Entry 3D6B (X-ray diffraction, 2.21 A resolution); this record covers chains C and D of the 4 polymer chains in the assembly.

[Chain C (and D)]
Protein: Glutaryl-CoA dehydrogenase
Source organism: Burkholderia pseudomallei
Notes: EC 1.3.99.7; chain D of this document is another copy of the same molecule, construct and numbering; everything in this record applies to it too
UniProtKB: Q3JP94 (Q3JP94_BURP1); residues 1-395 here = UniProt positions 1-395
Sequence (395 residues; each row starts with the number of its first residue):
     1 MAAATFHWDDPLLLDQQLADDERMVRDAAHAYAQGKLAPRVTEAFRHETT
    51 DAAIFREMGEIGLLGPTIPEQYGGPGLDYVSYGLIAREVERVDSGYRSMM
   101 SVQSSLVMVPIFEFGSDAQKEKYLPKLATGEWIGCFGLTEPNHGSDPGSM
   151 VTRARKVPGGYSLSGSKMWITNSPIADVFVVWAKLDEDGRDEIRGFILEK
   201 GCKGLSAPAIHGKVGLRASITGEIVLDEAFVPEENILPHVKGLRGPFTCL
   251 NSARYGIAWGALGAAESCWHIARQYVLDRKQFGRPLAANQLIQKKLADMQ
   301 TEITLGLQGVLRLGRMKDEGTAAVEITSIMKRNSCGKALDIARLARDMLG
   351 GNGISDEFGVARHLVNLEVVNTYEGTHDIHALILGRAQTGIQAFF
Disordered / not traced: 1-3, 145-147, 282-284, 351-357, 394-395 (chain D: 1-2, 142-148, 187-190, 353-358, 375-376, 394-395)
Residues lining bound ligands: methyl thiophene-2-carboxylate (54D): Arg97, Ser98, Val102, Leu106, Thr171, Ile257, Lys331, Tyr373, Glu374
From the paper describing this entry:
  - binding site for methyl thiophene-2-carboxylate: Tyr373
  - catalytic residues: Glu374 (by similarity / conservation)

[How chain C and chain D interact]
Contacting residue pairs (100):
  Ala4(C) with Gly320(D); Thr321(D); Ala322(D)
  Thr5(C) with Ala323(D)
  Phe6(C) with Ala323(D); Glu325(D); Ile326(D), hydrophobic; Ala387(D), hydrophobic
  Trp8(C) with Ala387(D)
  Pro11(C) with Met316(D); Ile326(D); Ile329(D), hydrophobic
  Leu12(C) with Arg312(D), hydrogen bond (backbone-side chain); Met316(D); Ile326(D), hydrophobic; Met330(D), hydrophobic
  Leu13(C) with Arg312(D); Met316(D), hydrophobic
  Gln17(C) with Arg312(D)
  Trp269(C) with Gln388(D)
  Arg273(C) with Gln388(D), hydrogen bond (side chain-backbone)
  Leu277(C) with Thr389(D)
  Ala287(C) with Thr389(D); Ile391(D), hydrophobic
  Ala288(C) with Ile391(D), hydrophobic; Ala393(D)
  Gln290(C) with Leu382(D); Ala393(D)
  Gln293(C) with Ala381(D); Leu382(D), hydrogen bond (side chain-backbone); Gly385(D); Arg386(D); Ile391(D); Ala393(D)
  Lys294(C) with Asp378(D)
  Leu296(C) with Gln388(D)
  Ala297(C) with Ala381(D), hydrophobic; Gln388(D)
  Asp298(C) with Arg332(D), salt bridge
  Gln300(C) with Leu384(D); Gln388(D)
  Thr301(C) with Ile329(D); Asn333(D)
  Glu302(C) with Lys337(D), salt bridge
  Leu305(C) with Leu305(D); Gly309(D); Asn333(D)
  Gln308(C) with Arg312(D)
  Gly309(C) with Leu305(D)
  Arg312(C) with Leu12(D), hydrogen bond (side chain-backbone); Leu13(D), hydrogen bond (side chain-backbone); Gln17(D), hydrogen bond; Gln308(D)
  Met316(C) with Pro11(D); Leu12(D), hydrophobic; Leu13(D), hydrophobic
  Gly320(C) with Ala4(D)
  Thr321(C) with Ala4(D)
  Ala322(C) with Ala4(D)
  Ala323(C) with Ala4(D); Thr5(D); Phe6(D)
  Glu325(C) with Phe6(D)
  Ile326(C) with Phe6(D), hydrophobic; Pro11(D); Leu12(D), hydrophobic
  Ile329(C) with Pro11(D), hydrophobic; Thr301(D)
  Met330(C) with Leu12(D), hydrophobic; Leu305(D), hydrophobic
  Arg332(C) with Asp298(D), salt bridge
  Asn333(C) with Thr301(D); Leu305(D)
  Lys337(C) with Glu302(D), salt bridge
  His377(C) with Gln290(D), hydrogen bond (backbone-side chain)
  Asp378(C) with Lys294(D), salt bridge
  Ala381(C) with Gln293(D); Ala297(D), hydrophobic
  Leu382(C) with Gln290(D); Gln293(D), hydrogen bond (backbone-side chain)
  Leu384(C) with Gln300(D)
  Gly385(C) with Gln293(D)
  Arg386(C) with Gln293(D)
  Ala387(C) with Phe6(D), hydrophobic; Trp8(D)
  Gln388(C) with Trp8(D); Trp269(D); Arg273(D), hydrogen bond (backbone-side chain); Leu296(D); Ala297(D); Gln300(D)
  Thr389(C) with Leu277(D); Ala287(D); Gln293(D); Leu296(D)
  Ile391(C) with Ala287(D), hydrophobic; Ala288(D), hydrophobic; Gln293(D)
  Ala393(C) with Ala288(D); Gln293(D)
Other interface residues (no listed pair), chain C (52 interface residues in all): Leu313, Gln392
Other interface residues (no listed pair), chain D (52 interface residues in all): Gln16, Pro285, Leu313

[Overview]
Chain C and chain D each contribute 52 residues to their interface, with 9 hydrogen bonds and 5 salt bridges.
Polar pairs include Asp298(C)-Arg332(D), Glu302(C)-Lys337(D) and Asp378(C)-Lys294(D). Bound to chain C: methyl
thiophene-2-carboxylate. The paper reports the catalytic residue Glu374(C); a binding site for methyl
thiophene-2-carboxylate at Tyr373(C).
Both chains are Glutaryl-CoA dehydrogenase (Burkholderia pseudomallei). Entry 3D6B (2.2 A crystal structure of
glutaryl-CoA dehydrogenase from Burkholderia pseudomallei) was determined by X-ray diffraction, deposited
together with 3GQT, 3EOM and 3EON.
